PDB entry 4X8P | X-ray diffraction, 2.20 A resolution | chains A and B

# Chain A
Molecule: Set1/Ash2 histone methyltransferase complex subunit ASH2
From: Homo sapiens
Reference sequence: Q9UBL3 (ASH2L_HUMAN); residues 286-504 here correspond to UniProt positions 380-598 (UniProt number = residue number + 94)
Chain sequence (182 residues; each row starts with the number of its first residue; note: 38 numbers in that range are skipped by the numbering (no residue carries them; nothing is unmodelled there)):
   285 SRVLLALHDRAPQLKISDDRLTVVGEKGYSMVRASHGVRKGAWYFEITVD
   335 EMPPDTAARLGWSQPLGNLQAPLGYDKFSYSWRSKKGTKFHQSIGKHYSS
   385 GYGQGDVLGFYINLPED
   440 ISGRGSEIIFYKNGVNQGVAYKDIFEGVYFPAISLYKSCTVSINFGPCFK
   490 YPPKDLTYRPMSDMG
Unresolved in the structure: 400-401, 440-443
Construct notes: expression tag (285); linker (440-444)
From the paper describing this entry:
  - mutagenesis - P356A, R367A: decreased catalytic activity (MLL1 methyltransferase activity)

# Chain B
Molecule: Retinoblastoma-binding protein 5
Reference sequence: Q15291 (RBBP5_HUMAN); residues 344-355 here = UniProt positions 344-355
Chain sequence (12 residues; row label = number of the first residue in the row):
   344 EYEERESEFDIE
Curated features (UniProtKB/Swiss-Prot):
  - modified residue: Ser-350 (Phosphoserine)
From the paper describing this entry:
  - mutagenesis - S350A: abolished binding to Ash2L

# Interface between chain A and chain B
Contacting residue pairs - 26 pairs, chain A then chain B:
  Gly-312(A) / Glu-347(B)
  Tyr-313(A) / Glu-347(B)
  Tyr-313(A) / Glu-349(B)  hydrogen bond
  Ala-341(A) / Glu-349(B)
  Arg-343(A) / Glu-349(B)  salt bridge
  Arg-343(A) / Asp-353(B)  salt bridge
  Gln-354(A) / Phe-352(B)
  Ala-355(A) / Phe-352(B)  hydrophobic
  Pro-356(A) / Phe-352(B)
  Tyr-359(A) / Phe-352(B)  hydrophobic
  Arg-367(A) / Glu-349(B)  salt bridge
  Arg-367(A) / Asp-353(B)  salt bridge
  Lys-369(A) / Glu-349(B)  salt bridge
  Phe-374(A) / Asp-353(B)
  Phe-374(A) / Glu-355(B)
  Gln-376(A) / Ile-354(B)
  Ser-377(A) / Phe-352(B)  hydrogen bond (side chain-backbone)
  Ser-377(A) / Asp-353(B)
  Ser-377(A) / Ile-354(B)  hydrogen bond (backbone-backbone)
  Ser-377(A) / Glu-355(B)
  Ile-378(A) / Ile-354(B)  hydrophobic
  Ile-378(A) / Glu-355(B)
  Gly-379(A) / Glu-355(B)  hydrogen bond (backbone-backbone)
  Tyr-475(A) / Glu-347(B)  hydrogen bond (side chain-backbone)
  Tyr-475(A) / Arg-348(B)
  Tyr-475(A) / Glu-349(B)
Other interface residues (no listed pair), chain B (8 interface residues in all): Ser-350
From the paper, about this interface:
  - pairs named by the authors: Tyr-313(A)/Glu-349(B) (hydrogen bond), Tyr-313(A)/Phe-352(B) (hydrophobic contact), Arg-343(A)/Asp-353(B) (hydrogen bond), Pro-356(A)/Phe-352(B) (hydrophobic contact), Tyr-359(A)/Phe-352(B) (hydrophobic contact), Arg-367(A)/Glu-349(B) (hydrogen bond)
  - hot spots on chain A (mutagenesis) - Y313A: abolished binding to Retinoblastoma-binding protein 5 (chain B)
  - interface residues, chain B: Glu-347(B), Glu-349(B)

# Summary
16 residues of chain A and 8 residues of chain B are in contact; the contacts include 5 hydrogen bonds and 5
salt bridges. Among the polar pairs are Arg-343(A)/Glu-349(B), Arg-343(A)/Asp-353(B) and
Arg-367(A)/Glu-349(B). The authors report hydrogen bonds between Tyr-313(A) and Glu-349(B), Arg-343(A) and
Asp-353(B) and Arg-367(A) and Glu-349(B); hydrophobic contacts between Tyr-313(A) and Phe-352(B), Pro-356(A)
and Phe-352(B) and Tyr-359(A) and Phe-352(B). From the paper: P356A and R367A of chain A reduce catalytic
activity (MLL1 methyltransferase activity); interface residues Glu-347(B) and Glu-349(B); 4 substitutions were
tested in all.
Chain A is Set1/Ash2 histone methyltransferase complex subunit ASH2 (Homo sapiens) and chain B is
Retinoblastoma-binding protein 5; the structure, Crystal structure of Ash2L SPRY domain in complex with RbBP5,
was determined by X-ray diffraction together with 4X8N from the same study.
